Entry 8AT3 (electron microscopy, 33.00 A resolution (very low resolution: no residue pairs are listed; an interface is given only as per-side residue counts)); this record covers chains E and G of the 8 polymer chains in the assembly.

[Chain E]
Molecule: HAUS augmin like complex subunit 2 L homeolog
Source organism: Xenopus laevis
Reference sequence: Q6INL9 (Q6INL9_XENLA); residue numbers follow UniProt; this construct covers 1-222
Sequence (222 residues; numbered 1 to 222; the number before each row is that of its first residue):
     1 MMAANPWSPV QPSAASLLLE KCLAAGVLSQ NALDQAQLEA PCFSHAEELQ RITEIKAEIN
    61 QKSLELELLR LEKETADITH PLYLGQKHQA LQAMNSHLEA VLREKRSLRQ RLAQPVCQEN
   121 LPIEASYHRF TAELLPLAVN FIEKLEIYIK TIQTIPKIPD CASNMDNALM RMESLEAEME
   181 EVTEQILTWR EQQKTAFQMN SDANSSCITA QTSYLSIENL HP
Not modelled in the structure: 115-119

[Chain G]
Molecule: HAUS augmin like complex subunit 7 S homeolog
Source organism: Xenopus laevis
Reference sequence: B1H1T5 (B1H1T5_XENLA); numbering as in UniProt (aligned over 1-348)
Sequence (348 residues; row label = number of the first residue in the row):
     1 MTGGKELGAA VELYERLQML SCPCLEGVYL TDPQSIYELL CTPSSHRLDI LQWLCSRIYP
    61 PVQEQLSSLK ESQTDTKVKE IAKLCFDLML CHFDDLDLIR GHASPFKQIS FIGQLLDVIQ
   121 YPDTISSNVI LESLSHSTEK NVVTCIRENE ELLKELFSSP HFQATLSPEC NPWPADFKPL
   181 LNAEESLQKR ATQSSKGKDM SNSVEALLEI SSSLKALKEE CVDLCSSVTD GDKVIQSLRL
   241 ALTDFHQLTI AFNQIYANEF QEHCGHPAPH MSPMGPFFQF VHQSLSTCFK ELESIAQFTE
   301 TSENIVDVVR ERHQSKEKWA GSTISTLCEK MKELRQSYEA FQQSSLQD
Not modelled in the structure: 262-270

[Interface between chain E and chain G]
At this resolution (33 A) residue pairs are not listed: 89 residues of chain E and 87 of chain G lie at the interface.

[Overview]
89 residues of chain E and 87 residues of chain G are in contact.
Chain E is HAUS augmin like complex subunit 2 L homeolog and chain G is HAUS augmin like complex subunit 7 S
homeolog, both from Xenopus laevis; the structure, Structure of the augmin holocomplex in open conformation,
was determined by electron microscopy together with 8AT2 and 8AT4 from the same study.
